Entry 3VQK (X-ray diffraction, 4.50 A resolution (low resolution: residue-level contacts below are approximate; hydrogen-bond / salt-bridge calls are withheld)); this record covers chains A and B of the 6 polymer chains in the assembly.

== Chain A (and B) ==
Molecule: Small heat shock protein StHsp14.0
Organism: Sulfolobus tokodaii
Notes: chain B of this document is another copy of the same molecule, construct and numbering; everything in this record applies to it too
UniProtKB: Q970D9 (Q970D9_SULTO); residues 1-123 here = UniProt positions 1-123
Chain sequence (123 residues; each row starts with the number of its first residue):
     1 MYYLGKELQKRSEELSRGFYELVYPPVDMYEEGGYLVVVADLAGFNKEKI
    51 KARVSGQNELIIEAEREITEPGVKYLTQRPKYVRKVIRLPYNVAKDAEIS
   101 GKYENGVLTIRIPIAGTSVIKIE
Not modelled in the structure: 1-16

== Interface between chain A and chain B ==
Residue-residue contacts (25):
  Arg-88(A) with Glu-59(B)
  Pro-90(A) with Ser-55(B)
  Tyr-91(A) with Arg-53(B); Val-54(B); Ser-55(B); Ile-61(B); Glu-63(B)
  Ser-118(A) with Ala-52(B); Arg-53(B)
  Val-119(A) with Ala-52(B)
  Ile-120(A) with Ala-52(B); Arg-53(B); Val-54(B); Ile-99(B)
  Lys-121(A) with Glu-98(B); Ile-99(B); Gly-101(B)
  Ile-122(A) with Lys-47(B); Ile-50(B); Lys-102(B); Tyr-103(B)
  Glu-123(A) with Lys-47(B); Gly-101(B); Lys-102(B); Tyr-103(B)
Also at the interface, not in a pair above, chain B (18 interface residues in all): Glu-48, Lys-51, Arg-84, Ser-100

== Summary ==
The interface between chain A and chain B involves 9 residues on one side and 18 on the other.
Both chains are Small heat shock protein StHsp14.0 (Sulfolobus tokodaii). Entry 3VQK (Small heat shock protein
hsp14.0 of wild type) was determined by X-ray diffraction together with 3VQL and 3VQM from the same study.
